PDB entry 5N5Z | electron microscopy, 7.70 A resolution (low resolution: residue-level contacts below are approximate; hydrogen-bond / salt-bridge calls are withheld) | chains M and N of the 18 polymer chains in the assembly

[Chain M]
Protein: DNA-directed RNA polymerase I subunit RPA49
From: Saccharomyces cerevisiae
UniProtKB: Q01080 (RPA49_YEAST); residue numbers follow UniProt; this construct covers 1-415
Sequence (415 residues; numbered 1 to 415; the number before each row is that of its first residue):
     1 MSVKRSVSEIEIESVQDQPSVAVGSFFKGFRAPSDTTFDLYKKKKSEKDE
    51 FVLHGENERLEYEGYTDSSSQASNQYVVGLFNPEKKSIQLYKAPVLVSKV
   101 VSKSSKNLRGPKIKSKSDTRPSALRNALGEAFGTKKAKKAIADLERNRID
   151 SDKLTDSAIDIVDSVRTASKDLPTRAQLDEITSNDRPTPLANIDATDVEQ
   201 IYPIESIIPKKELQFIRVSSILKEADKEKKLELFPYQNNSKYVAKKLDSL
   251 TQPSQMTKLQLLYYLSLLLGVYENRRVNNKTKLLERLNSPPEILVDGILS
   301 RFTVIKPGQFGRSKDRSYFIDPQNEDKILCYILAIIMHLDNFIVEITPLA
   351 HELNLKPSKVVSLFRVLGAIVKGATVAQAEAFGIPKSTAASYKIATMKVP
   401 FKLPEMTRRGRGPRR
Not modelled in the structure: 1-7, 116-415
UniProt features mapped onto this chain:
  - modified residue (Phosphoserine): S34, S151
  - mutagenesis: E325 to D326 (No effect on DNA binding), K356 (K356A: Loss of DNA binding; when associated with A-358), S358 (S358A: Loss of DNA binding; when associated with A-356), K359 (K359A: Loss of DNA binding), R365 (R365A: Loss of DNA binding), K393 (K393A: Loss of DNA binding)

[Chain N]
Protein: DNA-directed RNA polymerase I subunit RPA34
From: Saccharomyces cerevisiae
UniProtKB: P47006 (RPA34_YEAST); numbering as in UniProt (aligned over 1-233)
Sequence (233 residues; numbered 1 to 233; the number before each row is that of its first residue):
     1 MSKLSKDYVSDSDSDDEVISNEFSIPDGFKKCKHLKNFPLNGDNKKKAKQ
    51 QQVWLIKFPSNVDISKLKSLPVDFESSTTMTIDKHDYKIMDDTDIESSLT
   101 QDNLSNMTLLVPSESKESLKIASTAKDNAPLQFDKVFSVSETAKIPAIDY
   151 SKVRVPRKDVPKVEGLKLEHFATGYDAEDFHVAEEVKENKKEPKKRSHHD
   201 DEEESSEKKKKKKEKREKREKKDKKDKKKKHRD
Not modelled in the structure: 1-23, 42-48, 73-77, 181-233
UniProt features mapped onto this chain:
  - modified residue (Phosphoserine): S10, S12, S14, S60

[Chain M / chain N interface]
Residue-residue contacts (110):
  S8(M) with L70(N); P71(N); V72(N)
  E9(M) with L70(N)
  I10(M) with K68(N); S69(N); L70(N)
  E11(M) with K68(N)
  I12(M) with L67(N); K68(N)
  V15(M) with I64(N); S65(N)
  Q16(M) with K36(N)
  D17(M) with S65(N)
  Q18(M) with K36(N)
  P19(M) with L35(N); K36(N)
  S20(M) with L35(N); K36(N); P112(N); L119(N)
  V21(M) with F38(N); L110(N); V111(N); P112(N)
  A22(M) with L109(N); L110(N); L119(N)
  V23(M) with M107(N); T108(N)
  G24(M) with M107(N); T108(N)
  S25(M) with N106(N)
  F26(M) with N106(N); T108(N)
  F27(M) with S105(N)
  K28(M) with L104(N); S105(N); N106(N)
  G29(M) with N103(N)
  F30(M) with T108(N); I121(N); P130(N)
  R31(M) with D127(N); A129(N); P130(N)
  A32(M) with I121(N)
  S34(M) with N128(N)
  T37(M) with S118(N); L119(N)
  F38(M) with S118(N); L119(N); I121(N)
  D39(M) with K31(N); E117(N); S118(N)
  L40(M) with K31(N); C32(N); L119(N)
  Y41(M) with I25(N); F29(N); K30(N); K31(N)
  K42(M) with G28(N); F29(N); K30(N); C32(N)
  K43(M) with D27(N); G28(N); F29(N)
  E50(M) with F29(N)
  L53(M) with L110(N)
  A72(M) with S60(N)
  S73(M) with P59(N); S60(N)
  N74(M) with K57(N); F58(N)
  Q75(M) with I56(N); K57(N); F58(N); P59(N); S60(N); V62(N); I64(N)
  Y76(M) with I56(N); K57(N)
  V77(M) with L55(N); I56(N); I64(N)
  V78(M) with V53(N); W54(N)
  G79(M) with Q52(N); V53(N); W54(N)
  L80(M) with F38(N); P39(N); L40(N); Q51(N); Q52(N); V53(N)
  F81(M) with Q51(N); Q52(N); W54(N)
  P83(M) with K49(N); Q50(N)
  I88(M) with W54(N)
  Q89(M) with P39(N)
  Y91(M) with N37(N); F38(N); P39(N)
Interface residues without a listed pair, chain M (56 interface residues in all): T36, F51, V52, H54, Q71, E84, L90, K92, V95
Interface residues without a listed pair, chain N (56 interface residues in all): S24, H34, K120, F133

[Overview]
Chain M and chain N each contribute 56 residues to their interface. From UniProt: 7 mutagenesis sites on chain
M.
Chain M is DNA-directed RNA polymerase I subunit RPA49 and chain N is DNA-directed RNA polymerase I subunit
RPA34, both from Saccharomyces cerevisiae; the structure, Cryo-EM structure of RNA polymerase I in complex
with Rrn3 and Core Factor (Orientation II), was determined by electron microscopy (same publication as 5O7X,
5N5Y, 5N60 and 5N61).
